8ABH - chains D and H of the 20 polymer chains in the assembly; structure by electron microscopy, 3.00 A resolution.

# Chain D
Protein: YALI0A17468p
Organism: Yarrowia lipolytica
UniProtKB: Q6CGP7 (Q6CGP7_YARLI); residue numbers follow UniProt; this construct covers 1-330
Amino-acid sequence (330 residues; each row starts with the number of its first residue):
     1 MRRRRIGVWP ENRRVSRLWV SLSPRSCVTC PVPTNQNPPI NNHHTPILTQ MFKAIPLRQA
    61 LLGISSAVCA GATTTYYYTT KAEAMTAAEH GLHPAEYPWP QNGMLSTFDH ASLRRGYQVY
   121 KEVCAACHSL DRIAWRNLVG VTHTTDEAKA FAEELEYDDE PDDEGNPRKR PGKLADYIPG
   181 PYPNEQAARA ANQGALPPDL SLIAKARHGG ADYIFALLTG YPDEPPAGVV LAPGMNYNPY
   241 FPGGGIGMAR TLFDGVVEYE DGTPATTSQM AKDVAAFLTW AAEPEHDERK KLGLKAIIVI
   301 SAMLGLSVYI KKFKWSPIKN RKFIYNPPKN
Unresolved in the structure: 1-84, 329-330
Metal / ion sites: heme c Fe: His128, Met248
Residues lining bound ligands:
  - heme c (HEC): Val119, Val123, Cys124, Cys127, His128, Asn192, Ala195, Leu196, Pro197, Pro198, Leu200, Ile203, Arg207, Tyr213, Ile214, Leu217, Leu218, Phe241, Ile246, Gly247, Met248, Thr251, Leu252, Val274, Leu278
  - phosphatidylethanolamine (PTY): Leu292, Lys295, Ala296, Val299, Ile300, Met303

# Chain H
Protein: Cytochrome b-c1 complex subunit 8
Organism: Yarrowia lipolytica
UniProtKB: Q6C387 (Q6C387_YARLI); residues 3-95 here correspond to UniProt positions 1-93 (UniProt number = residue number - 2)
Amino-acid sequence (93 residues; numbered 3 to 95; the number before each row is that of its first residue):
     3 MGGNGHYMGW WGHMGSPPQK GIAGYTISPF AARPFAGVVH AAIFNTFRRT KNQALFVILP
    63 VSFFYYVWTQ ASEKNEWLYT KAGRHELAKA LAE
Unresolved in the structure: 3-8, 94-95
Residues lining bound ligands: 1,2-diacyl-sn-glycero-3-phosphocholine (PC1): Gln55, Phe58, Val59, Val63

# Interface between chain D and chain H
Residue-residue contacts - 30 pairs, chain D then chain H:
  Met85(D) with Tyr81(H)
  Thr86(D) with Tyr81(H)
  Tyr309(D) with Phe37(H), hydrophobic
  Lys312(D) with Pro36(H); Phe37(H)
  Phe313(D) with Pro31(H); Phe32(H), hydrophobic; Pro36(H), hydrophobic
  Ser316(D) with Pro31(H); Ala34(H)
  Pro317(D) with Thr28(H), hydrogen bond (backbone-side chain); Ile29(H); Pro31(H)
  Asn320(D) with Ala34(H)
  Arg321(D) with Tyr27(H)
  Lys322(D) with Ala25(H); Gly26(H); Tyr27(H), hydrogen bond (backbone-backbone)
  Phe323(D) with Ile24(H), hydrophobic; Ala25(H); Gly26(H)
  Ile324(D) with Gly23(H); Ile24(H); Ala25(H), hydrogen bond (backbone-backbone); Tyr27(H), hydrophobic
  Tyr325(D) with Lys22(H); Gly23(H); Ile24(H), hydrophobic
  Asn326(D) with Gly23(H), hydrogen bond (backbone-backbone)
  Pro328(D) with Lys22(H)
Other interface residues (no listed pair), chain D (16 interface residues in all): Val308
Other interface residues (no listed pair), chain H (15 interface residues in all): Ser30

# Overview
The interface between chain D and chain H involves 16 residues on one side and 15 on the other, with 4
hydrogen bonds. Polar pairs include Pro317(D)-Thr28(H), Lys322(D)-Tyr27(H) and Ile324(D)-Ala25(H). Chain D
binds heme c and phosphatidylethanolamine. Chain H binds 1,2-diacyl-sn-glycero-3-phosphocholine.
Here chain D is YALI0A17468p and chain H is Cytochrome b-c1 complex subunit 8, both from Yarrowia lipolytica.
Entry 8ABH (Complex III2 from Yarrowia lipolytica, antimycin A bound, b-position) was determined by electron
microscopy together with 8AB6, 8AB7, 8AB8, 8AB9, 8ABA, 8ABB and 11 further entries from the same study.
